8XK0 - chains A and B of the 3 polymer chains in the assembly; structure by electron microscopy, 2.96 A resolution.

# Chain A
Molecule: KmAgo
From: Kurthia massiliensis
Amino-acid sequence (737 residues; row label = number of the first residue in the row):
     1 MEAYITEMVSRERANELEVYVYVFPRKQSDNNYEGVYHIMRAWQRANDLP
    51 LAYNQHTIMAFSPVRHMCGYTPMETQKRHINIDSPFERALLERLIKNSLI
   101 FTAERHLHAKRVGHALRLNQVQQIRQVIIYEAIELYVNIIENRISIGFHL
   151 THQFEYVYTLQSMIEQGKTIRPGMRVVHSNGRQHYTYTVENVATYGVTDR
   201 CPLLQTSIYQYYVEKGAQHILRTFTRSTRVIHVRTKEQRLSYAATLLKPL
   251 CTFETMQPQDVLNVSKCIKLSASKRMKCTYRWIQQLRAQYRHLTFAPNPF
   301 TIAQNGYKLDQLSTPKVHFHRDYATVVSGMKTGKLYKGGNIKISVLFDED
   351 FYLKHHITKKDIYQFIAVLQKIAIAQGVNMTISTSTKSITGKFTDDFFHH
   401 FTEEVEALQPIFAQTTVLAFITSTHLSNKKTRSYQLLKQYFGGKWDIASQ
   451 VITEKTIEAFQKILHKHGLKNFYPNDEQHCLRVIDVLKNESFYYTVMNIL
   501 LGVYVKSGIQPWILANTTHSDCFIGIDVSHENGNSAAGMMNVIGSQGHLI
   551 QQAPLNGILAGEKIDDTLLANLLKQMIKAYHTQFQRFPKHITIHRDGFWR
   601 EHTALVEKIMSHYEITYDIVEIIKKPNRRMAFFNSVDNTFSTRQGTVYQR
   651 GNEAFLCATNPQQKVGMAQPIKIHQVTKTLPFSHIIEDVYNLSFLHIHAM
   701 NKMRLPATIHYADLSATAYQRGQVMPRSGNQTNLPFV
Disordered / not traced: 26-31, 188-226
Bound ions: Mn2+: Val-737 (shared with DT1(B), DA3(B) of chain B)
Reported in the primary citation:
  - Mn2+ coordination: Asp-527
  - catalytic residues: Asp-527, Asp-596, Asp-713
  - conformationally variable residues (side-chain flip): Glu-562
  - mutagenesis - R41A, Y53A, R93A, K96A, H114A, N138A, Y187A, Y211A, Y242A, F253A, K269A, Y494A, K664A, K672A: increased catalytic activity
  - mutagenesis - D527A, D596A, K624A, K625A, D713A: abolished catalytic activity
  - mutagenesis - E562A (over 50%): decreased catalytic activity on guide DNA targeting RNA
  - mutagenesis - E562A: unchanged catalytic activity on targeting DNA
  - mutagenesis - Y33A, K672A, R721A: decreased catalytic activity
  - mutagenesis - E562A: abolished catalytic activity on guide RNA

# Chain B
Molecule: guide DNA
Sequence (18 nucleotides; row label = number of the first residue in the row):
     1 TGAGGTAGTAGGTTGTAT
Disordered / not traced: 18
Bound ions: Mn2+: DT1, DA3 (shared with Val-737(A) of chain A)

# Interface between chain A and chain B
Residue-residue contacts - 72 pairs, chain A then chain B:
  Tyr-33(A) / DT16(B)  stacking on the base
  Gln-55(A) / DA17(B)  phosphate contact
  Ser-84(A) / DA17(B)  hydrogen bond to the base
  Pro-85(A) / DA17(B)  sugar contact
  Phe-86(A) / DA17(B)  stacking on the base
  Thr-151(A) / DG8(B)  phosphate contact
  His-152(A) / DG8(B)  salt bridge to the phosphate
  His-152(A) / DT9(B)  phosphate contact
  Gln-153(A) / DT9(B)  phosphate contact
  Phe-154(A) / DG8(B)  sugar contact
  Phe-154(A) / DT9(B)  hydrogen bond to the phosphate
  Arg-175(A) / DA10(B)  phosphate contact
  His-184(A) / DA10(B)  phosphate contact
  Thr-186(A) / DA10(B)  phosphate contact
  Thr-186(A) / DG11(B)  phosphate contact
  Leu-250(A) / DT9(B)  phosphate contact
  Leu-250(A) / DA10(B)  phosphate contact
  Cys-251(A) / DT9(B)  sugar contact
  Thr-252(A) / DT9(B)  sugar contact
  Phe-253(A) / DG8(B)  sugar contact
  Ile-268(A) / DA7(B)  sugar contact
  Ile-268(A) / DG8(B)  sugar contact
  Lys-269(A) / DT6(B)  hydrogen bond to the base
  Lys-269(A) / DA7(B)  sugar contact
  Arg-275(A) / DA7(B)  salt bridge to the phosphate
  Arg-275(A) / DG8(B)  salt bridge to the phosphate
  Leu-426(A) / DT1(B)  base contact
  Tyr-434(A) / DT1(B)  stacking on the base
  Lys-438(A) / DT1(B)  salt bridge to the phosphate
  Ser-449(A) / DT1(B)  phosphate contact
  Gln-450(A) / DT1(B)  phosphate contact
  Gln-450(A) / DG2(B)  sugar contact
  Val-451(A) / DT1(B)  hydrogen bond to the phosphate
  Val-451(A) / DG2(B)  sugar contact
  Ile-452(A) / DG2(B)  phosphate contact
  Thr-453(A) / DT1(B)  phosphate contact
  Thr-453(A) / DG2(B)  hydrogen bond to the phosphate
  Thr-456(A) / DG2(B)  hydrogen bond to the phosphate
  Tyr-494(A) / DG2(B)  base contact
  Thr-495(A) / DG2(B)  base contact
  Asn-498(A) / DG2(B)  base contact
  Asn-498(A) / DA3(B)  hydrogen bond to the sugar
  Ile-499(A) / DG2(B)  sugar contact
  Lys-506(A) / DT1(B)  salt bridge to the phosphate
  Gly-561(A) / DT14(B)  phosphate contact
  Glu-562(A) / DT13(B)  sugar contact
  Glu-562(A) / DT14(B)  sugar contact
  Lys-563(A) / DT14(B)  salt bridge to the phosphate
  Arg-600(A) / DG15(B)  sugar contact
  Arg-629(A) / DA7(B)  salt bridge to the phosphate
  Thr-659(A) / DG5(B)  phosphate contact
  Thr-659(A) / DT6(B)  hydrogen bond to the phosphate
  Pro-661(A) / DG5(B)  phosphate contact
  Pro-661(A) / DT6(B)  sugar contact
  Val-665(A) / DG5(B)  base contact
  Val-665(A) / DT6(B)  sugar contact
  Gly-666(A) / DT6(B)  phosphate contact
  Gly-666(A) / DA7(B)  phosphate contact
  Met-667(A) / DT6(B)  hydrogen bond to the phosphate
  Met-667(A) / DA7(B)  hydrogen bond to the phosphate
  Ala-668(A) / DT6(B)  phosphate contact
  Gln-669(A) / DT6(B)  hydrogen bond to the phosphate
  His-698(A) / DA3(B)  phosphate contact
  His-698(A) / DG4(B)  salt bridge to the phosphate
  Asn-701(A) / DA3(B)  hydrogen bond to the base
  Asn-701(A) / DG4(B)  sugar contact
  Lys-702(A) / DG4(B)  phosphate contact
  Met-703(A) / DG4(B)  phosphate contact
  Met-703(A) / DG5(B)  phosphate contact
  Arg-704(A) / DG5(B)  hydrogen bond to the phosphate
  Arg-704(A) / DT6(B)  salt bridge to the phosphate
  His-710(A) / DG4(B)  salt bridge to the phosphate
Other interface residues (no listed pair), chain A (57 interface residues in all): Lys-236, Leu-270, His-530, Asn-532, Ala-699, Val-737
Other interface residues (no listed pair), chain B (17 interface residues in all): DG12

# Overview
Chain A and chain B form an interface of 57 and 17 residues respectively, with 13 hydrogen bonds, 10 salt
bridges and 3 aromatic stacking contacts. Among the polar pairs are Ser-84(A)/DA17(B), Lys-269(A)/DT6(B) and
Asn-701(A)/DA3(B). From the paper: catalytic residues Asp-527(A), Asp-596(A) and Asp-713(A); R41A, Y53A and
R93A of chain A, among others, increase catalytic activity; 22 substitutions were tested in all.
Chain A is KmAgo (Kurthia massiliensis) and chain B is guide DNA; the structure, Structure of the Argonaute
protein from Kurthia massiliensis in complex with guide DNA and 19-mer target ..., was determined by electron
microscopy, deposited together with 8XHV and 8XJX.
